9LR9 - chains H and R of the 35 polymer chains in the assembly; structure by electron microscopy, 3.30 A resolution.

[Chain H]
Molecule: Hexon protein
Source organism: Bovine adenovirus 3
UniProtKB: P03278 (CAPSH_ADEB3); numbering as in UniProt (aligned over 1-911)
Chain sequence (911 residues; row label = number of the first residue in the row):
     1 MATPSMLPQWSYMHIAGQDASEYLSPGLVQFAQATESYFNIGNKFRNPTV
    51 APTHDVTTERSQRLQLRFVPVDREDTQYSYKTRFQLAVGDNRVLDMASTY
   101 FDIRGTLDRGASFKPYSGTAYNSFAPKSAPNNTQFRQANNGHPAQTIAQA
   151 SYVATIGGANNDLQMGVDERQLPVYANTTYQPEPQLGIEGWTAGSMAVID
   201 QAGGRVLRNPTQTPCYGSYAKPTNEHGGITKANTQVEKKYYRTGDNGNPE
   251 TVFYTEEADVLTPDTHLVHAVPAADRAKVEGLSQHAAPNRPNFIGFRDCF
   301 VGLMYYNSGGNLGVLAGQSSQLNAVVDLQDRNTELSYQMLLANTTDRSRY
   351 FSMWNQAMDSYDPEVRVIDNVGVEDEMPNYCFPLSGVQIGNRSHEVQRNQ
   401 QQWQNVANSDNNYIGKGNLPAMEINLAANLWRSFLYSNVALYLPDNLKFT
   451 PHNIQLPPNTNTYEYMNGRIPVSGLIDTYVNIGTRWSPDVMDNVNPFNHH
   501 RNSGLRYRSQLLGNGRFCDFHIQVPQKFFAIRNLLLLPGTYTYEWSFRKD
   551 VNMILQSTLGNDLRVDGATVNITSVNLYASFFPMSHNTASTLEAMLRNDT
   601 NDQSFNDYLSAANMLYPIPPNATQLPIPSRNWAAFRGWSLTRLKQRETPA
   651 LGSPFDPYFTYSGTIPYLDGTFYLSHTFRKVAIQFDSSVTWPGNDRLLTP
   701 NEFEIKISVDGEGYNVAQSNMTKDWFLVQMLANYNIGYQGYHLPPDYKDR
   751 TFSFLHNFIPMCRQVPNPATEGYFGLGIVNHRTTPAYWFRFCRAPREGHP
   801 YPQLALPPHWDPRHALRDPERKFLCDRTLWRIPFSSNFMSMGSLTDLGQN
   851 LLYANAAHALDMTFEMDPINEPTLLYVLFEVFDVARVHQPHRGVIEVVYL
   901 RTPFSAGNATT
Not modelled in the structure: 1-6, 908-911
Swiss-Prot annotation at these positions:
  - site: Gly-737 (Involved in interaction with pre-protein VI)
  - modified residue: Ala-2 (N-acetylalanine), Tyr-899 (Phosphotyrosine)

[Chain R]
Molecule: Pre-hexon-linking protein VIII
Source organism: Bovine adenovirus 3
UniProtKB: A0A9W3HR45 (A0A9W3HR45_ADEB3); numbering as in UniProt (aligned over 1-216)
Chain sequence (216 residues; each row starts with the number of its first residue):
     1 MSKEIPTPYVWTFQPQMGAAAGASQDYSTRMNWFSAGPDMIHDVNNIRDA
    51 QNRILMTQSAITATPRNLIDPRQWAAHLIKQPVVGTTHVEMPRNEVLEQH
   101 LTSHGAQIAGGGAAGDYFKSPTSARTLIPLTASCLRPDGVFQLGGGSRSS
   151 FNPLQTDFAFHALPSRPRHGGIGSRQFVEEFVPAVYLNPYSGPPDSYPDQ
   201 FIRHYNVYSNSVSGYS
Not modelled in the structure: 1, 112-147, 216

[Chain H / chain R interface]
Contacting residue pairs (47):
  Thr-53(H) / Gln-99(R)
  Asp-55(H) / Glu-95(R)
  Thr-57(H) / Glu-95(R)
  Thr-58(H) / Glu-95(R)
  Thr-58(H) / Glu-98(R)
  Glu-59(H) / Glu-98(R)
  Glu-59(H) / Gln-99(R)
  Glu-59(H) / Thr-102(R)
  Arg-60(H) / Arg-93(R)
  Arg-60(H) / Glu-98(R)  salt bridge
  Arg-60(H) / Ile-108(R)
  Arg-60(H) / Gly-110(R)  hydrogen bond (side chain-backbone)
  Arg-60(H) / Ser-149(R)
  Ser-61(H) / Ile-108(R)
  Asn-91(H) / Pro-92(R)
  Ser-585(H) / Glu-95(R)  hydrogen bond
  His-586(H) / Arg-93(R)
  Asn-587(H) / Met-91(R)
  Asn-587(H) / Pro-92(R)
  Asn-587(H) / Arg-93(R)  hydrogen bond (side chain-backbone)
  Asn-587(H) / Glu-95(R)
  Thr-591(H) / Met-91(R)
  Ala-594(H) / Val-89(R)  hydrophobic
  Asn-598(H) / Val-84(R)
  Asn-598(H) / Thr-87(R)
  Asn-598(H) / Ala-162(R)
  Thr-600(H) / Ala-162(R)
  Thr-600(H) / Pro-164(R)
  Asp-686(H) / Tyr-215(R)  hydrogen bond
  Val-689(H) / Tyr-215(R)  hydrophobic
  Asn-850(H) / Ser-213(R)
  Asn-850(H) / Gly-214(R)  hydrogen bond (side chain-backbone)
  Leu-851(H) / Arg-72(R)
  Leu-851(H) / Arg-203(R)
  Leu-851(H) / Tyr-205(R)
  Leu-851(H) / Asn-206(R)
  Leu-851(H) / Ser-213(R)
  Leu-852(H) / Ser-213(R)  hydrogen bond (backbone-side chain)
  Leu-852(H) / Gly-214(R)
  Leu-852(H) / Tyr-215(R)
  Tyr-853(H) / Tyr-215(R)
  Ala-854(H) / Gln-14(R)  hydrogen bond (backbone-side chain)
  Asn-855(H) / Gln-14(R)
  Asn-855(H) / Ala-21(R)
  Asn-855(H) / Arg-203(R)  hydrogen bond (side chain-backbone)
  His-858(H) / Tyr-215(R)
  Thr-902(H) / Gln-16(R)
Also at the interface, not in a pair above, chain H (34 interface residues in all): His-54, Asp-90, Ser-590, Met-595, Asn-631, Ala-633, Phe-685, Asn-694, Ala-856
Also at the interface, not in a pair above, chain R (32 interface residues in all): Met-17, Ala-109, Gly-111, Phe-151, Phe-160, Leu-163, His-204

[In short]
34 residues of chain H and 32 residues of chain R are in contact, with 8 hydrogen bonds and 1 salt bridge.
Among the polar pairs are Arg-60(H)/Glu-98(R), Arg-60(H)/Gly-110(R) and Ser-585(H)/Glu-95(R).
Chain H is Hexon protein and chain R is Pre-hexon-linking protein VIII, both from Bovine adenovirus 3; the
structure, Local reconstruction of bovine adenovirus type 3 capsid, was determined by electron microscopy.
